PDB entry 3HR4 | X-ray diffraction, 2.50 A resolution | chains A and B

# Chain A
Name: Nitric oxide synthase, inducible
From: Homo sapiens
Notes: EC 1.14.13.39
UniProt: P35228 (NOS2_HUMAN); residue numbers follow UniProt; this construct covers 503-715
Chain sequence (219 residues; numbered 497 to 715; the number before each row is that of its first residue):
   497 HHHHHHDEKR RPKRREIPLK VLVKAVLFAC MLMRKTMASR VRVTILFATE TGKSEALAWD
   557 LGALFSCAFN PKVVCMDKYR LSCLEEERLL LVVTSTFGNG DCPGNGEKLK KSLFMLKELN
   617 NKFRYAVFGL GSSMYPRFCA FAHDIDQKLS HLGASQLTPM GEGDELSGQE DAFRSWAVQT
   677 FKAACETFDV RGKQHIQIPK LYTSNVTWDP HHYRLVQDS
Unresolved in the structure: 497-510, 700-715
Construct notes: expression tag (497-502)
Residues lining bound ligands: FMN (flavin mononucleotide): Ala544, Thr545, Glu546, Thr547, Gly548, Lys549, Ser550, Ser591, Thr592, Phe593, Gly594, Asn595, Gly596, Leu626, Gly627, Ser628, Tyr631, Arg633, Phe634, Cys635, Glu661, Gln665
Curated features (UniProtKB/Swiss-Prot):
  - region: Leu515 to Ser535 (Calmodulin-binding)
  - binding site (FMN): Thr545, Glu546, Thr547, Lys549, Ser550, Ser591, Thr592, Ser628, Arg633, Cys635, Glu661, Gln665
  - modified residue: Tyr575 (Phosphotyrosine), Ser578 (Phosphoserine)
  - natural variant: Ser608 (S608L: Found in patients with very early onset inflammatory bowel disease), Ala679 (A679S: In a breast cancer sample)

# Chain B
Name: Calmodulin
From: Homo sapiens
UniProt: P62158 (CALM_HUMAN); residues 0-148 here correspond to UniProt positions 1-149 (UniProt number = residue number + 1)
Chain sequence (149 residues; each row starts with the number of its first residue; numbering starts at 0):
     0 MADQLTEEQI AEFKEAFSLF DKDGDGTITT KELGTVMRSL GQNPTEAELQ DMINEVDADG
    60 NGTIDFPEFL TMMARKMKDT DSEEEIREAF RVFDKDGNGY ISAAELRHVM TNLGEKLTDE
   120 EVDEMIREAD IDGDGQVNYE EFVQMMTAK
Unresolved in the structure: 0-2, 148
Bound ions: Ca2+ site 1: Asp20, Asp22, Asp24, Thr26, Glu31; Ca2+ site 2: Asp56, Asp58, Asn60, Thr62, Glu67; Ca2+ site 3: Asp93, Asp95, Asn97, Tyr99, Glu104; Ca2+ site 4: Asp129, Asp131, Asp133, Gln135, Glu140

# Interface between chain A and chain B
Contacting residue pairs (74):
  Glu512(A) - Met124(B)
  Ile513(A) - Glu114(B)
  Ile513(A) - Met124(B)
  Pro514(A) - Glu14(B)
  Pro514(A) - Glu127(B)
  Leu515(A) - Leu105(B)  hydrophobic
  Leu515(A) - Met124(B)
  Leu515(A) - Glu127(B)  hydrogen bond (backbone-side chain)
  Leu515(A) - Met144(B)  hydrophobic
  Lys516(A) - Glu7(B)  salt bridge
  Lys516(A) - Glu11(B)  salt bridge
  Lys516(A) - Glu127(B)  hydrogen bond (backbone-side chain)
  Lys516(A) - Met144(B)
  Val517(A) - Glu11(B)
  Val517(A) - Glu14(B)
  Val517(A) - Ala15(B)
  Leu518(A) - Leu18(B)  hydrophobic
  Leu518(A) - Phe92(B)  hydrophobic
  Leu518(A) - Met109(B)  hydrophobic
  Leu518(A) - Leu112(B)  hydrophobic
  Val519(A) - Phe92(B)  hydrophobic
  Val519(A) - Phe141(B)  hydrophobic
  Val519(A) - Met144(B)  hydrophobic
  Val519(A) - Met145(B)  hydrophobic
  Lys520(A) - Glu11(B)  salt bridge
  Lys520(A) - Phe12(B)
  Lys520(A) - Met72(B)
  Lys520(A) - Met145(B)
  Ala521(A) - Ala15(B)
  Ala521(A) - Phe19(B)
  Val522(A) - Leu39(B)  hydrophobic
  Val522(A) - Val91(B)  hydrophobic
  Val522(A) - Phe92(B)  hydrophobic
  Leu523(A) - Met72(B)  hydrophobic
  Leu523(A) - Met76(B)  hydrophobic
  Leu523(A) - Glu84(B)
  Leu523(A) - Met145(B)  hydrophobic
  Phe524(A) - Phe19(B)  hydrophobic
  Phe524(A) - Phe68(B)  hydrophobic
  Phe524(A) - Met71(B)  hydrophobic
  Phe524(A) - Met72(B)  hydrophobic
  Ala525(A) - Met36(B)
  Ala525(A) - Leu39(B)  hydrophobic
  Ala525(A) - Gln41(B)
  Cys526(A) - Gln41(B)
  Cys526(A) - Glu87(B)
  Cys526(A) - Ala88(B)  hydrophobic
  Cys526(A) - Val91(B)  hydrophobic
  Met527(A) - Met71(B)  hydrophobic
  Met527(A) - Met72(B)  hydrophobic
  Met527(A) - Lys75(B)
  Met527(A) - Glu84(B)
  Leu528(A) - Leu32(B)  hydrophobic
  Leu528(A) - Met51(B)  hydrophobic
  Leu528(A) - Met71(B)  hydrophobic
  Met529(A) - Met36(B)  hydrophobic
  Met529(A) - Gln41(B)
  Met529(A) - Asn42(B)
  Met529(A) - Pro43(B)  hydrophobic
  Arg530(A) - Asp80(B)  salt bridge
  Arg530(A) - Glu83(B)
  Arg530(A) - Glu84(B)  salt bridge
  Arg530(A) - Glu87(B)  salt bridge
  Lys531(A) - Glu54(B)  salt bridge
  Thr532(A) - Met51(B)
  Arg536(A) - Asn42(B)  hydrogen bond (side chain-backbone)
  Arg536(A) - Pro43(B)
  Arg536(A) - Glu47(B)  salt bridge
  Ser562(A) - Asn42(B)
  Cys563(A) - Thr44(B)
  Arg687(A) - Ala46(B)
  Arg687(A) - Glu47(B)
  Arg687(A) - Asp50(B)  salt bridge
  Ile692(A) - Thr44(B)
Also at the interface, not in a pair above, chain A (28 interface residues in all): Arg511, Ala564
Also at the interface, not in a pair above, chain B (45 interface residues in all): Gln8, Val55, Ile85, Leu116, Glu120

# In short
The interface between chain A and chain B involves 28 residues on one side and 45 on the other; the contacts
include 3 hydrogen bonds and 9 salt bridges. Polar contacts include Lys516(A)-Glu7(B), Lys516(A)-Glu11(B) and
Lys520(A)-Glu11(B). Ligands of chain A: flavin mononucleotide.
Here chain A is Nitric oxide synthase, inducible and chain B is Calmodulin, both from Homo sapiens. Entry 3HR4
(Human iNOS Reductase and Calmodulin Complex) was determined by X-ray diffraction.
